Entry 1N40 (X-ray diffraction, 1.06 A resolution); this record covers chain A.

Chain A:
Protein: Cytochrome P450 121
Organism: Mycobacterium tuberculosis
Notes: EC 1.14.-.-
Reference sequence: P0A514 (CP121_MYCTU); residues 1-396 here = UniProt positions 1-396
Chain sequence (396 residues; row label = number of the first residue in the row):
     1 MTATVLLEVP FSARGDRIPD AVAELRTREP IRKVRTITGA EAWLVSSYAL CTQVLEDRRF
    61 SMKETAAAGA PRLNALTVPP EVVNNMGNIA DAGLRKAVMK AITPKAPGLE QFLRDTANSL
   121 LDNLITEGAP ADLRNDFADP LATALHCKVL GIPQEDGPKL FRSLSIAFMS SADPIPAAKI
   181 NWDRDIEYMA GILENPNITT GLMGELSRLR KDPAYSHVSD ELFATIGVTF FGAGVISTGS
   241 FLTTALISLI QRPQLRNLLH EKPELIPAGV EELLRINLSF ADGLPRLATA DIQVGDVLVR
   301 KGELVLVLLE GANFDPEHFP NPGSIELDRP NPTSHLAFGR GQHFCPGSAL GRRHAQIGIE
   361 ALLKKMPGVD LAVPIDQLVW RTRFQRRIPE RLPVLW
Disordered / not traced: 1
Ion coordination: heme Fe: Cys345 (together with oxygen molecule)
Residues lining bound ligands:
  - heme (HEM): Met62, Met86, Ile102, His146, Phe230, Ala233, Gly234, Ser237, Thr238, Phe241, Leu274, Asn277, Ser279, Phe280, Leu284, Arg286, Leu309, Leu336, Ala337, Phe338, Gly339, Gln342, His343, Cys345, Pro346, Gly347, Leu350, Gly351
  - oxygen molecule (OXY): Ala233, Ser237, Phe280, Arg386
What the authors report for this chain:
  - heme coordination: Cys345
  - binding site for heme: Ser237, Phe338, Pro346
  - contacts within the chain: Ala233-Ser237 (backbone contact), Ser237-Arg386 (hydrogen bond), Ile236-Arg386, Phe280-Arg386, Gln385-Arg386 (hydrogen bond)
  - catalytic residues: Ser237, Thr244, Ser279, Glu310, Arg386 (proposed by the authors, not directly observed)

Overview:
Chain A binds heme and oxygen molecule. The paper reports catalytic residues Ser237, Thr244 and Ser279 among
others; a binding site for heme at Ser237, Phe338 and Pro346.
Chain A is Cytochrome P450 121 (Mycobacterium tuberculosis); the structure, Atomic structure of CYP121, a
mycobacterial P450, was determined by X-ray diffraction together with 1N4G from the same study.
